Entry 3BR9 (X-ray diffraction, 2.30 A resolution); this record covers chain A.

[Chain A]
Name: RNA-directed RNA polymerase
Source organism: Hepatitis C virus
Notes: EC 2.7.7.48; fragment: catalytic domain (residues 2420-2989)
Reference sequence: P26663 (POLG_HCVBK); residues 1-570 here correspond to UniProt positions 2420-2989 (UniProt number = residue number + 2419)
Amino-acid sequence (578 residues; numbered 1 to 578; the number before each row is that of its first residue):
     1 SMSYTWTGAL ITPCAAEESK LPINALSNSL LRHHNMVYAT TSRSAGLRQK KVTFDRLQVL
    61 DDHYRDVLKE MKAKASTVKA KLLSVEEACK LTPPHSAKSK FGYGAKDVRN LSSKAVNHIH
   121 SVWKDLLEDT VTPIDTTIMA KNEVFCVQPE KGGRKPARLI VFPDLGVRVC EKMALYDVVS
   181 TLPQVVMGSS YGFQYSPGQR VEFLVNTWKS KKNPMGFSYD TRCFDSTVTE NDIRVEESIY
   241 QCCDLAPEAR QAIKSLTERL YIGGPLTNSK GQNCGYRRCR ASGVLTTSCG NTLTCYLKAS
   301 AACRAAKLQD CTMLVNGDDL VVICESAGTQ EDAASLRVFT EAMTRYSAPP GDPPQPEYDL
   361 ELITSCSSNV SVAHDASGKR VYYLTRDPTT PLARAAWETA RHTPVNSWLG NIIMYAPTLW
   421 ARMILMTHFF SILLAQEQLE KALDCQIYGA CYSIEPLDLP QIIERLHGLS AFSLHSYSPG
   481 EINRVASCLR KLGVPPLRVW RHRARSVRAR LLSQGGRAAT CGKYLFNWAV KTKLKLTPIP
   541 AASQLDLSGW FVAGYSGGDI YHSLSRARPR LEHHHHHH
Disordered / not traced: 149-153, 563-578
Construct notes: engineered mutation Gln-544 (Arg2963 in P26663); expression tag (571-578)
Ligand contacts: DEY ((2R)-2-({3-[5-hydroxy-2-(3-methylbutyl)-3-oxo-6-thiophen-2-yl-2,3-dihydropyridazin-4-yl]-1,1-dioxido-2H-1,2,4-benzothia diazin-7-yl}oxy)propanamide): Phe-193, Pro-197, Arg-200, Asp-225, Thr-287, Ser-288, Asn-291, Asn-316, Gly-317, Asp-318, Asp-319, Cys-366, Ser-368, Leu-384, Gly-410, Asn-411, Met-414, Tyr-415, Gln-446, Ile-447, Tyr-448, Gly-449, Gly-554, Tyr-555, Ser-556
Curated features (UniProtKB/Swiss-Prot):
  - binding site (Mg(2+)): Asp-220, Asp-318, Asp-319
  - modified residue (Phosphoserine): Ser-29, Ser-42
Reported in the primary citation:
  - binding site for DEY: Asp-225, Asn-291, Asp-318

[Overview]
Bound to chain A: compound DEY. From UniProt: 3 Mg2+-binding residues. The paper reports a binding site for
DEY at Asp-225, Asn-291 and Asp-318.
Chain A is RNA-directed RNA polymerase (Hepatitis C virus); the structure, Crystal Structure of HCV NS5B
Polymerase with a Novel Pyridazinone Inhibitor, was determined by X-ray diffraction (same publication as 3BSA
and 3BSC).
